8GAL - chains A and C of the 4 polymer chains in the assembly; structure by X-ray diffraction, 1.80 A resolution.

== Chain A (and C) ==
Name: Lipopolysaccharide export system protein LptA
Source organism: Escherichia coli
Notes: chain C of this document is another copy of the same molecule, construct and numbering; everything in this record applies to it too
Reference sequence: A0A6D0DFJ5 (A0A6D0DFJ5_ECOLX); residue numbers follow UniProt; this construct covers 28-159
Chain sequence (132 residues; each row starts with the number of its first residue):
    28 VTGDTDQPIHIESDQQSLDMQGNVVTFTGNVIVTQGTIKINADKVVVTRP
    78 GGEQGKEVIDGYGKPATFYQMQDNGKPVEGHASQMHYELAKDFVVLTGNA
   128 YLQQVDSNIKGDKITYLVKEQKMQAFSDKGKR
Unresolved in the structure: 156-159

== Chain A / chain C interface ==
Pairs across the interface (95):
  Val28(A) - Glu147(C)
  Thr29(A) - Glu147(C)  hydrogen bond (side chain-backbone)
  Thr29(A) - Gln148(C)  hydrogen bond (side chain-backbone)
  Thr29(A) - Lys149(C)  hydrogen bond (side chain-backbone)
  Thr32(A) - Lys146(C)
  Phe95(A) - Tyr143(C)  hydrophobic
  Phe95(A) - Val145(C)  hydrophobic
  Gln97(A) - Tyr143(C)  hydrogen bond
  Gln97(A) - Val145(C)  hydrogen bond (side chain-backbone)
  Gln99(A) - Tyr143(C)
  Gln99(A) - Glu147(C)
  Asp100(A) - Glu147(C)  hydrogen bond (backbone-side chain)
  Asp100(A) - Lys149(C)
  Lys103(A) - Asp133(C)  salt bridge
  Val105(A) - Tyr143(C)
  Glu106(A) - Gln130(C)  hydrogen bond
  Asp119(A) - Leu144(C)
  Asp119(A) - Val145(C)  hydrogen bond (backbone-backbone)
  Asp119(A) - Lys146(C)
  Phe120(A) - Thr142(C)
  Phe120(A) - Tyr143(C)
  Phe120(A) - Leu144(C)  hydrophobic
  Val121(A) - Ile141(C)
  Val121(A) - Thr142(C)
  Val121(A) - Tyr143(C)  hydrogen bond (backbone-backbone)
  Val121(A) - Val145(C)  hydrophobic
  Val122(A) - Lys140(C)
  Val122(A) - Ile141(C)
  Leu123(A) - Asp139(C)
  Leu123(A) - Lys140(C)
  Leu123(A) - Ile141(C)  hydrogen bond (backbone-backbone)
  Thr124(A) - Asp139(C)
  Thr124(A) - Lys140(C)
  Gly125(A) - Asp139(C)  hydrogen bond (backbone-backbone)
  Asn126(A) - Gly138(C)
  Ala127(A) - Lys137(C)
  Ala127(A) - Gly138(C)  hydrogen bond (backbone-backbone)
  Ala127(A) - Ile141(C)
  Tyr128(A) - Asn135(C)
  Tyr128(A) - Ile136(C)
  Tyr128(A) - Ile141(C)
  Leu129(A) - Asn135(C)
  Leu129(A) - Ile136(C)  hydrogen bond (backbone-backbone)
  Leu129(A) - Tyr143(C)  hydrophobic
  Gln130(A) - Glu106(C)  hydrogen bond
  Gln130(A) - Gln130(C)
  Gln130(A) - Val132(C)
  Gln130(A) - Ser134(C)
  Gln130(A) - Asn135(C)
  Gln131(A) - Val132(C)
  Gln131(A) - Asp133(C)  hydrogen bond (backbone-backbone)
  Gln131(A) - Ser134(C)  hydrogen bond (backbone-backbone)
  Val132(A) - Gln130(C)
  Val132(A) - Gln131(C)
  Asp133(A) - Gln131(C)  hydrogen bond (backbone-backbone)
  Asp133(A) - Asp133(C)
  Ser134(A) - Gln130(C)
  Ser134(A) - Gln131(C)  hydrogen bond (backbone-backbone)
  Asn135(A) - Tyr128(C)  hydrogen bond
  Asn135(A) - Leu129(C)
  Asn135(A) - Gln130(C)
  Ile136(A) - Tyr128(C)
  Ile136(A) - Leu129(C)  hydrogen bond (backbone-backbone)
  Lys137(A) - Ala127(C)
  Gly138(A) - Asn126(C)
  Gly138(A) - Ala127(C)  hydrogen bond (backbone-backbone)
  Asp139(A) - Thr124(C)
  Asp139(A) - Gly125(C)  hydrogen bond (backbone-backbone)
  Lys140(A) - Val122(C)
  Lys140(A) - Leu123(C)
  Ile141(A) - Val121(C)
  Ile141(A) - Val122(C)
  Ile141(A) - Leu123(C)  hydrogen bond (backbone-backbone)
  Ile141(A) - Ala127(C)
  Ile141(A) - Tyr128(C)
  Ile141(A) - Leu129(C)
  Thr142(A) - Val121(C)
  Tyr143(A) - Phe95(C)  hydrophobic
  Tyr143(A) - Gln97(C)  hydrogen bond
  Tyr143(A) - Gln99(C)
  Tyr143(A) - Val105(C)
  Tyr143(A) - Phe120(C)
  Tyr143(A) - Val121(C)  hydrogen bond (backbone-backbone)
  Tyr143(A) - Leu129(C)  hydrophobic
  Leu144(A) - Asp119(C)
  Leu144(A) - Phe120(C)  hydrophobic
  Val145(A) - Thr32(C)
  Val145(A) - Gln97(C)  hydrogen bond (backbone-side chain)
  Val145(A) - Asp119(C)  hydrogen bond (backbone-backbone)
  Val145(A) - Val121(C)  hydrophobic
  Lys146(A) - Thr32(C)
  Lys146(A) - Asp119(C)
  Glu147(A) - Thr29(C)
  Glu147(A) - Gln99(C)
  Glu147(A) - Asp100(C)  hydrogen bond (side chain-backbone)
Interface residues without a listed pair, chain A (42 interface residues in all): Gly30, Ile65, Tyr114
Interface residues without a listed pair, chain C (43 interface residues in all): Val28, Ile65, Tyr114, Met150

== Summary ==
42 residues of chain A face 43 of chain C across their interface; the contacts include 28 hydrogen bonds and 1
salt bridge. Polar contacts include Lys103(A)-Asp133(C), Thr29(A)-Glu147(C) and Thr29(A)-Gln148(C).
Chain A and chain C are both Lipopolysaccharide export system protein LptA (Escherichia coli); the structure,
Crystal Structure of the E. coli LptA in complex with Murgantia histrionica Thanatin, was determined by X-ray
diffraction, deposited together with 8GAJ and 8GAK.
